Entry 7Q3L (electron microscopy, 2.21 A resolution); this record covers chains B and 9 of the 9 polymer chains in the assembly.

# Chain B
Protein: Splicing factor 3B subunit 2
Organism: Homo sapiens
Reference sequence: Q13435 (SF3B2_HUMAN); numbering as in UniProt (aligned over 1-895)
Chain sequence (895 residues; numbered 1 to 895; the number before each row is that of its first residue):
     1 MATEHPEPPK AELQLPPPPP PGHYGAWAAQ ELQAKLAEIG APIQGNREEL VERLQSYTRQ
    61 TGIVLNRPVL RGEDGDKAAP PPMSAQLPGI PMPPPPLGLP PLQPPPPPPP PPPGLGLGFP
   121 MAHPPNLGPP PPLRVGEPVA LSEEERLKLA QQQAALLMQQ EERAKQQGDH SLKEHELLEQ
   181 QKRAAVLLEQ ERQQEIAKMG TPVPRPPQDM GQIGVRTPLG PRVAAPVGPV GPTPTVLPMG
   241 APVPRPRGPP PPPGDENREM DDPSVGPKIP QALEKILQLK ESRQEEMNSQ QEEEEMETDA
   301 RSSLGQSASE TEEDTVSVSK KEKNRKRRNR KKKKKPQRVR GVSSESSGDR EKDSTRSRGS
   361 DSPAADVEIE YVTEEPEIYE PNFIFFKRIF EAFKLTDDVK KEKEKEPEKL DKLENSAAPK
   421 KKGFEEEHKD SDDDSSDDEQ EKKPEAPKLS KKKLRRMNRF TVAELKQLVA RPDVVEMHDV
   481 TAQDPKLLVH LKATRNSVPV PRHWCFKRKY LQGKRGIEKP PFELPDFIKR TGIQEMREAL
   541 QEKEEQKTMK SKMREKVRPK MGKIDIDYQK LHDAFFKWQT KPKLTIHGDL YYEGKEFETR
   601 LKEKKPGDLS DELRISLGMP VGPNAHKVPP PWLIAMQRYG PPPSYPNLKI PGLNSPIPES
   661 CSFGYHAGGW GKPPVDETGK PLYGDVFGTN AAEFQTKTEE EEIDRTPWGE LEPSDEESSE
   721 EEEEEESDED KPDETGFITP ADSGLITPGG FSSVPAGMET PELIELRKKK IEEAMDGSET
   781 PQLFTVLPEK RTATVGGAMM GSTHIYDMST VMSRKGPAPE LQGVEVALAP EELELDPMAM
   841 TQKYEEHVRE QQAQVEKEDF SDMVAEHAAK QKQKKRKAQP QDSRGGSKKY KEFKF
Disordered / not traced: 1-451, 514-521, 531-567, 598-702, 712-895
Swiss-Prot annotation at these positions:
  - modified residue: Arg222 (Omega-N-methylarginine), Arg245 (Omega-N-methylarginine), Arg247 (Omega-N-methylarginine), Lys275 (N6-acetyllysine), Ser289 (Phosphoserine), Thr298 (Phosphothreonine), Ser307 (Phosphoserine), Ser309 (Phosphoserine), Thr311 (Phosphothreonine), Ser317 (Phosphoserine), Ser360 (Phosphoserine), Ser362 (Phosphoserine), Ser431 (Phosphoserine), Ser435 (Phosphoserine), Ser436 (Phosphoserine), Arg508 (Omega-N-methylarginine), Arg515 (Omega-N-methylarginine), Thr780 (Phosphothreonine), Ser861 (Phosphoserine)
  - cross-link (Glycyl lysine isopeptide (Lys-Gly)): Lys10 (interchain with G-Cter in SUMO2), Lys280 (interchain with G-Cter in SUMO2), Lys400 (interchain with G-Cter in SUMO2), Lys412 (interchain with G-Cter in SUMO2), Lys492 (interchain with G-Cter in SUMO2), Lys543 (interchain with G-Cter in SUMO2), Lys770 (interchain with G-Cter in SUMO2), Lys790 (interchain with G-Cter in SUMO2), Lys843 (interchain with G-Cter in SUMO2), Lys857 (interchain with G-Cter in SUMO2)

# Chain 9
Protein: Splicing factor 3A subunit 3
Organism: Homo sapiens
Reference sequence: Q12874 (SF3A3_HUMAN); numbering as in UniProt (aligned over 1-501)
Chain sequence (501 residues; each row starts with the number of its first residue):
     1 METILEQQRR YHEEKERLMD VMAKEMLTKK STLRDQINSD HRTRAMQDRY MEVSGNLRDL
    61 YDDKDGLRKE ELNAISGPNE FAEFYNRLKQ IKEFHRKHPN EICVPMSVEF EELLKARENP
   121 SEEAQNLVEF TDEEGYGRYL DLHDCYLKYI NLKASEKLDY ITYLSIFDQL FDIPKERKNA
   181 EYKRYLEMLL EYLQDYTDRV KPLQDQNELF GKIQAEFEKK WENGTFPGWP KETSSALTHA
   241 GAHLDLSAFS SWEELASLGL DRLKSALLAL GLKCGGTLEE RAQRLFSTKG KSLESLDTSL
   301 FAKNPKSKGT KRDTERNKDI AFLEAQIYEY VEILGEQRHL THENVQRKQA RTGEEREEEE
   361 EEQISESESE DEENEIIYNP KNLPLGWDGK PIPYWLYKLH GLNINYNCEI CGNYTYRGPK
   421 AFQRHFAEWR HAHGMRCLGI PNTAHFANVT QIEDAVSLWA KLKLQKASER WQPDTEEEYE
   481 DSSGNVVNKK TYEDLKRQGL L
Disordered / not traced: 1-391, 481-485, 489-501
Metal / ion sites: Zn2+: Cys411, His431
Swiss-Prot annotation at these positions:
  - zinc finger: Tyr406 to Cys437 (Matrin-type)
  - motif: Lys175 to Asn179 (Nuclear localization signal)
  - modified residue: Met1 (N-acetylmethionine), Ser54 (Phosphoserine), Ser121 (Phosphoserine), Ser295 (Phosphoserine), Ser299 (Phosphoserine), Ser365 (Phosphoserine), Ser367 (Phosphoserine), Ser369 (Phosphoserine), Thr475 (Phosphothreonine)

# How chain B and chain 9 interact
Contacting residue pairs - 24 pairs, chain B then chain 9:
  Val462(B) with Asn448(9)
  Ala463(B) with Asp454(9)
  Lys466(B) with Ala444(9); His445(9), hydrogen bond (side chain-backbone); Ala447(9), hydrogen bond (side chain-backbone); Leu458(9)
  Gln467(B) with Asp454(9), hydrogen bond; Ser457(9), hydrogen bond; Leu458(9); Lys461(9)
  Val469(B) with Lys461(9), hydrogen bond (backbone-side chain)
  Ala470(B) with Gln465(9), hydrogen bond (backbone-side chain)
  Pro472(B) with His445(9)
  Asp473(B) with Ala444(9); His445(9), salt bridge
  Val475(B) with Asn448(9), hydrogen bond (backbone-side chain)
  Glu476(B) with Lys420(9), salt bridge; Gln423(9), hydrogen bond; Asn448(9), hydrogen bond
  Met477(B) with Gln423(9); Asn448(9)
  His478(B) with Lys420(9), hydrogen bond
  Cys505(B) with Lys420(9)
  Lys507(B) with Leu399(9), hydrogen bond (side chain-backbone)
Other interface residues (no listed pair), chain 9 (16 interface residues in all): Phe422, Phe446, Val449, Leu462

# Overview
Chain B and chain 9 form an interface of 14 and 16 residues respectively; the contacts include 11 hydrogen
bonds and 2 salt bridges. Polar contacts include Asp473(B)-His445(9), Glu476(B)-Lys420(9) and
Lys466(B)-His445(9). Cys411(9) and His431(9) form the Zn2+ site.
Chain B is Splicing factor 3B subunit 2 and chain 9 is Splicing factor 3A subunit 3, both from Homo sapiens;
the structure, Human 17S U2 snRNP 5' domain, was determined by electron microscopy, deposited together with
7Q4O and 7Q4P.
